Entry 6YL3 (electron microscopy, 1.98 A resolution); this record covers chains B and C of the 36 polymer chains in the assembly.

== Chain B ==
Protein: Urease subunit beta
Organism: Yersinia enterocolitica W22703
Notes: EC 3.5.1.5
UniProtKB: F4MWM8 (F4MWM8_YEREN); numbering as in UniProt (aligned over 31-162)
Sequence (132 residues; each row starts with the number of its first residue):
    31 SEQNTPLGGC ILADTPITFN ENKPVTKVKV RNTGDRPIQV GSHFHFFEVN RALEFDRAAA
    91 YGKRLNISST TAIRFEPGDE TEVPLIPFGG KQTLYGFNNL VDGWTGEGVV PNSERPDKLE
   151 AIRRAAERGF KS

== Chain C ==
Protein: Urease subunit alpha
Organism: Yersinia enterocolitica W22703
Notes: EC 3.5.1.5
UniProtKB: F4MWM7 (F4MWM7_YEREN); residues 2-572 here = UniProt positions 2-572
Sequence (571 residues; each row starts with the number of its first residue):
     2 PQISRQEYAG LFGPTTGDKI RLGDTNLFIE IEKDLRGYGE ESVYGGGKSL RDGMGANNHL
    62 TRDNGVLDLV ITNVTIVDAR LGVIKADVGI RDGKIAGIGK SGNPGVMDGV TPGLVVGVST
   122 DAISGEHLIL TAAGIDTHIH LISPQQAYHA LSNGVATFFG GGIGPTDGTN GTTVTPGPWN
   182 IRQMLRSVEG LPVNVGILGK GNSYGRGPLL EQAIAGVVGY KVHEDWGATA NALRHSLRMA
   242 DEMDIQVSVH TDSLNECGYV EDTIDAFEGR TIHTFHTEGA GGGHAPDIIR VASQPNVLPS
   302 STNPTLPYGV NSQAELFDMI MVCHNLNPNV PADVSFAESR VRPETIAAEN VLHDMGVISM
   362 FSSDSQAMGR VGENWLRVMQ TANAMKASRG KLPEDAPGND NFRVLRYVAK ITINPAIAQG
   422 VSHVIGSVEV GKMADLVLWD PRFFGAKPKM VIKGGMINWA AMGDPNASLP TPQPVFYRPM
   482 FGAMGKTMQD TCVTFVSQAA LDDGVKEKAG LDRQVIAVKN CRTISKHDLV RNDQTPNIEV
   542 DPETFAVKVD GVHATCEPID TAAMNQRYFF G
Unresolved in the structure: 328-334
Modified / non-standard residues: K222 (lysine nz-carboxylic acid; KCX)
Bound ions: Ni2+ site 1: H139, H141, K222, D365; Ni2+ site 2: K222, H251, H277
Reported in the primary citation:
  - Ni2+ coordination: H139, H141, K222, H251, H277, D365
  - post-translational modification sites: K222
  - catalytic residues: H325 (citing earlier work)
  - conformationally variable residues (order/disorder transition, side-chain flip): N312 to D355, M369

== Chain B / chain C interface ==
Residue-residue contacts (83):
  E32(B) with K20(C), salt bridge; F29(C); G399(C)
  T35(B) with R22(C), hydrogen bond (backbone-side chain)
  P36(B) with R22(C)
  L37(B) with R22(C); G24(C); D25(C); R443(C); R568(C); Y569(C)
  G38(B) with I21(C); R22(C); G24(C); P442(C); R443(C)
  G39(B) with K20(C); I21(C); R22(C), hydrogen bond (backbone-backbone)
  C40(B) with K20(C)
  I41(B) with D19(C); K20(C), hydrogen bond (backbone-backbone); F29(C), hydrophobic
  L42(B) with Q7(C); A10(C), hydrophobic; D19(C)
  A43(B) with R6(C); D19(C), hydrogen bond (backbone-side chain)
  T45(B) with R6(C), hydrogen bond (backbone-side chain)
  P46(B) with Q3(C); I4(C)
  I47(B) with Q3(C); I4(C), hydrogen bond (backbone-backbone); R6(C); Y9(C), hydrophobic; Y39(C), hydrophobic
  T48(B) with P2(C); Q3(C)
  F49(B) with P2(C), hydrogen bond (backbone-backbone); I4(C), hydrophobic; G40(C)
  N50(B) with P2(C); G40(C)
  K53(B) with E41(C), salt bridge
  H73(B) with E41(C), salt bridge; S50(C); M55(C)
  F74(B) with M55(C)
  R94(B) with G40(C); E41(C), salt bridge
  N96(B) with P2(C)
  S98(B) with I4(C); L12(C)
  S99(B) with F13(C); G40(C); E42(C), hydrogen bond (side chain-backbone); S50(C)
  T100(B) with L12(C); F13(C); V44(C); G48(C); K49(C)
  T101(B) with L12(C)
  F118(B) with V107(C), hydrophobic
  G119(B) with G106(C); V107(C), hydrogen bond (backbone-backbone); M108(C); D109(C)
  G120(B) with P105(C); G106(C); V107(C); M108(C); D109(C), hydrogen bond (backbone-side chain)
  K121(B) with P105(C), hydrogen bond (backbone-backbone); G106(C), hydrogen bond (backbone-backbone)
  Q122(B) with G106(C), hydrogen bond (backbone-backbone)
  T123(B) with G106(C), hydrogen bond (backbone-backbone); V107(C)
  L124(B) with V107(C), hydrophobic
  Y125(B) with N59(C), hydrogen bond (backbone-side chain); H60(C)
  F127(B) with G54(C); M55(C), hydrophobic
Interface residues without a listed pair, chain B (37 interface residues in all): D44, G71, G126
Interface residues without a listed pair, chain C (40 interface residues in all): T16, R52

== Overview ==
37 residues of chain B face 40 of chain C across their interface; the contacts include 15 hydrogen bonds and 4
salt bridges. Polar contacts include E32(B)-K20(C), K53(B)-E41(C) and H73(B)-E41(C). H139(C), H141(C), K222(C)
and D365(C) form the Ni2+ site 1. The paper reports the catalytic residue H325(C); Ni2+ coordination by
H139(C), H141(C) and K222(C) among others.
Chain B is Urease subunit beta and chain C is Urease subunit alpha, both from Yersinia enterocolitica W22703;
the structure, High resolution cryo-EM structure of urease from the pathogen Yersinia enterocolitica, was
determined by electron microscopy.
